PDB entry 1U27 | X-ray diffraction, 2.30 A resolution | chain A

[Chain A]
Protein: Cytohesin 2
Source organism: Mus musculus
UniProtKB: P63034 (CYH2_MOUSE); residues 260-378 here = UniProt positions 260-378
Amino-acid sequence (129 residues; each row starts with the number of its first residue):
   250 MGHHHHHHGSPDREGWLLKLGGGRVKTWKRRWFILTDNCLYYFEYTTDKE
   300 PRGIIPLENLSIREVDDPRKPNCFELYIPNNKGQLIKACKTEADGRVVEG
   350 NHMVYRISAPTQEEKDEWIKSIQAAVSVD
Unresolved in the structure: 250-259
Sequence notes: cloning artifact (250-259)
Ligand contacts: inositol-(1,3,4,5)-tetrakisphosphate (4IP): Lys268, Gly270, Gly271, Gly272, Thr276, Lys278, Arg280, Tyr291, Arg301, Lys339, Asn350, His351
Curated features (UniProtKB/Swiss-Prot):
  - binding site (a 1,2-diacyl-sn-glycero-3-phospho-(1D-myo-inositol-3,4,5-trisphosphate)): Lys268 to Thr276, Arg280, Tyr291, Arg301, Lys339, Asn350, His351
  - mutagenesis: Lys268 (K268A: Abolishes phosphatidylinositol 3,4,5-trisphosphate binding), Val274 (V274G: Increased phosphatidylinositol 3,4,5-trisphosphate binding), Lys278 (K278A: Strongly reduces phosphatidylinositol 3,4,5-trisphosphate binding), Arg280 (R280A: Abolishes phosphatidylinositol 3,4,5-trisphosphate binding), Tyr291 (Y291F: Abolishes phosphatidylinositol 3,4,5-trisphosphate binding), Arg301 (R301A: Abolishes phosphatidylinositol 3,4,5-trisphosphate binding), Lys339 (K339A: Abolishes phosphatidylinositol 3,4,5-trisphosphate binding), His351 (H351A: Abolishes phosphatidylinositol 3,4,5-trisphosphate binding)

[In short]
Chain A binds inositol-(1,3,4,5)-tetrakisphosphate. UniProt lists 15 residues binding
1,2-diacyl-sn-glycero-3-phospho-(1D-myo-inositol-3,4,5-trisphosphate) and 8 mutagenesis sites.
Chain A is Cytohesin 2 (Mus musculus); the structure, Triglycine variant of the ARNO Pleckstrin Homology
Domain in complex with Ins(1,3,4,5)P4, was determined by X-ray diffraction (same publication as 1U29 and
1U2B).
